Entry 1Y74 (solution NMR); this record covers chains B and C of the 4 polymer chains in the assembly.

[Chain B]
Protein: Peripheral plasma membrane protein CASK
Organism: Mus musculus
Notes: EC 2.7.1.-; fragment: L27C domain
Reference sequence: O70589 (CSKP_MOUSE); residues 83-132 here correspond to UniProt positions 405-454 (UniProt number = residue number + 322)
Sequence (50 residues; row label = number of the first residue in the row):
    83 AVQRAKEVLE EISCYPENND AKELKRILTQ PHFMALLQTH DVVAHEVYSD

[Chain C]
Protein: lin 7 homolog b
Organism: Mus musculus
Notes: fragment: L27 domain
Reference sequence: O88951 (LIN7B_MOUSE); residues 17-73 here correspond to UniProt positions 8-64 (UniProt number = residue number - 9)
Sequence (57 residues; each row starts with the number of its first residue):
    17 LGLERDVSRA VELLERLQRS GELPPQKLQA LQRVLQSRFC SAIREVYEQL YDTLDIT

[How chain B and chain C interact]
Residue-residue contacts (53; chain B residue first):
  A83(B) with V50(C)
  R86(B) with A46(C); L47(C)
  A87(B) with L47(C)
  E89(B) with K43(C)
  V90(B) with L30(C); K43(C); L44(C); L47(C)
  E93(B) with L39(C); P40(C); K43(C); L44(C)
  I94(B) with L39(C); L44(C)
  Y97(B) with E38(C); L39(C); P40(C)
  E99(B) with E38(C)
  N100(B) with L33(C); E38(C)
  D102(B) with L29(C); R32(C); L33(C)
  A103(B) with L33(C)
  E105(B) with R25(C); L29(C); R32(C)
  L106(B) with A26(C); L29(C); L30(C); L33(C)
  I109(B) with D22(C); R25(C); L29(C)
  L110(B) with L47(C)
  Q112(B) with D22(C)
  F115(B) with D22(C); V23(C); A26(C); L51(C)
  A117(B) with Y63(C)
  L118(B) with L19(C); C56(C); I59(C); R60(C); Y63(C)
  L119(B) with L51(C)
  T121(B) with I59(C); Y63(C)
  H122(B) with V50(C); F55(C)
  V125(B) with F55(C)
Interface residues without a listed pair, chain B (25 interface residues in all): A126
Interface residues without a listed pair, chain C (26 interface residues in all): S36, P41, S53

[Summary]
25 residues of chain B face 26 of chain C across their interface.
Here chain B is Peripheral plasma membrane protein CASK and chain C is lin 7 homolog b, both from Mus
musculus. Entry 1Y74 (Solution Structure of mLin-2/mLin-7 L27 Domain Complex) was determined by solution NMR
(same publication as 1Y76).
